PDB entry 4RHL | X-ray diffraction, 3.10 A resolution | chain A

== Chain A ==
Name: Arginase
From: Trypanosoma brucei brucei
Notes: EC 3.5.3.1
UniProtKB: Q581Y0 (Q581Y0_TRYB2); numbering as in UniProt (aligned over 1-331)
Chain sequence (351 residues; numbered -19 to 331; the number before each row is that of its first residue; numbers below 1 keep their minus sign (Met-19 is residue -19)):
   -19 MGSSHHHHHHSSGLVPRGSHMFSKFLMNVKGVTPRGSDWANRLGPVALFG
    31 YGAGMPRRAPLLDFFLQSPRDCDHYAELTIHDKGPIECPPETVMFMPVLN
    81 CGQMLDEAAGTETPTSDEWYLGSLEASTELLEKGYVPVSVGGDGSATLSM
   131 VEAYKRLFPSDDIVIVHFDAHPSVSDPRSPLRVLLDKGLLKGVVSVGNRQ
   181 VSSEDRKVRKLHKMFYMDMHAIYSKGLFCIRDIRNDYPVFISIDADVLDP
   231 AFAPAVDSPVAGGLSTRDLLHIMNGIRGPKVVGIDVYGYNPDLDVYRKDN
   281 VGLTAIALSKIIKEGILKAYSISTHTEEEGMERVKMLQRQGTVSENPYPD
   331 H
Unresolved in the structure: -19 to 0, 305-331
Differences from the reference sequence: expression tag (-19 to 0); engineered mutation Asp149 (Ser in Q581Y0), His151 (Arg in Q581Y0), Asp226 (Ser in Q581Y0)
Bound ions: Mn2+: Asp149, His151, Asp224, Asp226
Reported in the primary citation:
  - Mn2+ coordination: Asp149, His151, Asp224, Asp226
  - mutagenesis - S149D/R151H/S226D, S149D/R151H/S153D/S226D: increased binding to Mn2+

== Summary ==
The Mn2+ site is built by Asp149, His151, Asp224 and Asp226. The paper reports that S149D/R151H/S226D and
S149D/R151H/S153D/S226D increase binding to Mn2+; Mn2+ coordination by Asp149, His151 and Asp224 among others.
Chain A is Arginase (Trypanosoma brucei brucei); the structure, Crystal structure of T. brucei arginase-like
protein triple mutant S149D/R151H/S226D bound with Mn2+, was determined by X-ray diffraction (same publication
as 4RHI, 4RHJ, 4RHK, 4RHM and 4RHQ).
